PDB entry 3COQ | X-ray diffraction, 2.40 A resolution | chains A and B of the 4 polymer chains in the assembly

[Chain A (and B)]
Name: Regulatory protein GAL4
Source organism: Saccharomyces cerevisiae
Notes: fragment: DNA binding domain with complete dimerization domain; chain B of this document is another copy of the same molecule, construct and numbering; everything in this record applies to it too
UniProt: P04386 (GAL4_YEAST); numbering as in UniProt (aligned over 8-96)
Chain sequence (89 residues; row label = number of the first residue in the row):
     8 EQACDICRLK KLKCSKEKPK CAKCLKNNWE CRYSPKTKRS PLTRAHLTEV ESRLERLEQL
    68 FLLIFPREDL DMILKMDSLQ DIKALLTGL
Ion coordination: Zn2+ site 1: C11, C14, C28; Zn2+ site 2: C11, C28, C31, C38
UniProt features mapped onto this chain:
  - DNA-binding region: C11 to C38 (Zn(2)-C6 fungal-type)
  - binding site (Zn(2+)): C11, C14, C21, C28, C31, C38
Reported in the primary citation:
  - self-association interface (contacts with another copy of this molecule); pairs are residue here / residue on that copy: R63-L81 (hydrogen bond), R63-M83 (hydrogen bond), L67-I80 (hydrophobic contact), L67-I89 (hydrophobic contact), L67-L93 (hydrophobic contact), I71-L93 (hydrophobic contact), F72-I71 (hydrophobic contact), I80-R63 (hydrophobic contact), L81-R60 (hydrophobic contact), L81-L64 (hydrophobic contact), L81-L67 (hydrophobic contact), I89-L70 (hydrophobic contact), L67, F68, I71, F72, L77, I80, L81, I89, L93
  - contacts within the chain: I71-F72 (hydrophobic contact), F72-L93 (hydrophobic contact)
  - mutagenesis - L67A/I71A (40.00 +/- 3.54 nM), L67A/I80A/L81A (2-fold), L67A/I89A (34.17 +/- 7.20 nM), L67A/L93A (44.38 +/- 3.20 nM): decreased binding to the 20-nt DNA strand
  - mutagenesis - L67A/I71A, L67A/I80A/L81A, L67A/I89A, L67A/L93A: decreased stability

[Chain A / chain B interface]
Residue-residue contacts - 50 pairs, chain A then chain B:
  R46(A) - R51(B)
  S47(A) - R51(B)  hydrogen bond (backbone-side chain)
  S47(A) - L54(B)
  S47(A) - E58(B)  hydrogen bond
  L49(A) - T50(B)
  L49(A) - R51(B)
  T50(A) - L49(B)
  R51(A) - S47(B)  hydrogen bond (side chain-backbone)
  R51(A) - L49(B)
  H53(A) - L54(B)
  H53(A) - E58(B)  salt bridge
  L54(A) - S47(B)
  L54(A) - P48(B)
  L54(A) - L49(B)  hydrophobic
  L54(A) - H53(B)
  V57(A) - V57(B)  hydrophobic
  E58(A) - S47(B)  hydrogen bond
  E58(A) - H53(B)  salt bridge
  R60(A) - L61(B)
  R60(A) - L81(B)
  L61(A) - R60(B)
  L61(A) - L61(B)  hydrophobic
  L61(A) - L64(B)  hydrophobic
  R63(A) - I80(B)
  R63(A) - L81(B)  hydrogen bond (side chain-backbone)
  R63(A) - K82(B)
  R63(A) - M83(B)  hydrogen bond (side chain-backbone)
  L64(A) - L61(B)  hydrophobic
  L64(A) - L64(B)  hydrophobic
  L64(A) - E65(B)
  E65(A) - R60(B)  salt bridge
  E65(A) - L64(B)
  Q66(A) - L86(B)
  L67(A) - I89(B)
  F68(A) - L64(B)
  F68(A) - L67(B)  hydrophobic
  F68(A) - F68(B)  hydrophobic
  L70(A) - K90(B)
  L70(A) - L93(B)  hydrophobic
  I71(A) - L93(B)  hydrophobic
  F72(A) - L67(B)  hydrophobic
  D78(A) - R60(B)  salt bridge
  L81(A) - R60(B)
  L81(A) - R63(B)  hydrogen bond (backbone-side chain)
  L81(A) - L64(B)  hydrophobic
  L81(A) - L67(B)  hydrophobic
  M83(A) - R63(B)  hydrogen bond (backbone-side chain)
  I89(A) - L70(B)  hydrophobic
  K90(A) - L70(B)
  L93(A) - L67(B)  hydrophobic
Also at the interface, not in a pair above, chain A (31 interface residues in all): P48, L77, I80, K82, D84
Also at the interface, not in a pair above, chain B (29 interface residues in all): R46, I71, L77, D84

[Overview]
31 residues of chain A face 29 of chain B across their interface, with 8 hydrogen bonds and 4 salt bridges.
Polar pairs include H53(A)-E58(B), E65(A)-R60(B) and D78(A)-R60(B). The paper reports that L67A/I71A,
L67A/I80A/L81A and L67A/I89A of chain A, among others, reduce binding to the 20-nt DNA strand; a
self-association interface involving R63(A), L67(A) and F68(A) among others.
Chain A and chain B are both Regulatory protein GAL4 (Saccharomyces cerevisiae); the structure, Structural
Basis for Dimerization in DNA Recognition by Gal4, was determined by X-ray diffraction.
